Entry 8ITT (X-ray diffraction, 3.03 A resolution); this record covers chain A.

[Chain A]
Protein: Albumin
Source organism: Homo sapiens
UniProt: P02768 (ALBU_HUMAN); residues 3-582 here correspond to UniProt positions 27-606 (UniProt number = residue number + 24)
Sequence (580 residues; row label = number of the first residue in the row):
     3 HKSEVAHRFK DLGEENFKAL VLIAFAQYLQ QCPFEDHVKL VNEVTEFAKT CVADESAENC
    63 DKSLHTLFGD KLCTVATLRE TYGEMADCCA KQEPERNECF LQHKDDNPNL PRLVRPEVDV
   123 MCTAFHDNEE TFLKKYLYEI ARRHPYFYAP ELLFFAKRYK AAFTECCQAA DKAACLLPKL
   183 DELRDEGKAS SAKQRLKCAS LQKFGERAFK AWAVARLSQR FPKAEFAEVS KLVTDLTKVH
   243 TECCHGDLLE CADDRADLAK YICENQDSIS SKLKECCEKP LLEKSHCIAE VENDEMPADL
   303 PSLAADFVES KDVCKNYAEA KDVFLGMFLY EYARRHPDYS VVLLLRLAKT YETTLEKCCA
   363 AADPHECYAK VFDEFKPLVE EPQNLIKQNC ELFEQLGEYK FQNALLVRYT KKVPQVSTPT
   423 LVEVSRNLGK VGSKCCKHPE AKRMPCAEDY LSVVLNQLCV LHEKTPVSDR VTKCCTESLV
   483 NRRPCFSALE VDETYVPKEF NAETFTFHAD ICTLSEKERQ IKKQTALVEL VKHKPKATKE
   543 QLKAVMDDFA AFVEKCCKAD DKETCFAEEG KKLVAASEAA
Unresolved in the structure: 582
Differences from the reference sequence: conflict Glu580 (Gln604 in P02768)
Disulfide bonds: Cys53-Cys62, Cys75-Cys91, Cys90-Cys101, Cys124-Cys169, Cys168-Cys177, Cys200-Cys246, Cys245-Cys253, Cys265-Cys279, Cys278-Cys289, Cys316-Cys361, Cys360-Cys369, Cys392-Cys438, Cys437-Cys448, Cys461-Cys477, Cys476-Cys487, Cys514-Cys559, Cys558-Cys567
Small-molecule neighbours:
  - LPC ([1-myristoyl-glycerol-3-yl]phosphonylcholine), molecule 1: Leu115, Val116, Arg117, Leu135, Lys136, Tyr138, Leu139, Ile142, His146, Phe149, Leu154, Ala158, Lys159, Tyr161, Lys162, Leu185, Arg186, Gly189, Lys190, Ser193
  - LPC, molecule 2: Ser342, Val344, Leu345, Arg348, Pro384, Leu387, Ile388, Asn391, Phe403, Leu407, Arg410, Tyr411, Leu430, Gly434, Met446, Ala449, Glu450, Leu453, Leu457, Leu460, Arg485, Phe488, Ser489
  - LPC, molecule 3: Tyr401, Asn405, Phe507, Phe509, Lys525, Gln526, Ala528, Leu529, Leu532, Val547, Met548, Phe551, Ala552, Ala553, Val555, Glu556, Leu575, Val576, Ser579, Glu580
Curated features (UniProtKB/Swiss-Prot):
  - binding site (Cu cation): His3
  - binding site (Ca(2+)): Glu6, Asp13, Glu244, Asp249, Glu252, Asp255, Asp259
  - binding site (Zn(2+)): His67, His247, Asp249
  - binding site ((4Z,15Z)-bilirubin IXalpha): Lys240
  - site: Lys4 (Not glycated), Lys20 (Not glycated), Lys41 (Not glycated), Lys64 (Not glycated), Lys73 (Not glycated), Lys93 (Not glycated), Lys106 (Not glycated), Lys136 (Not glycated), Lys159 (Not glycated), Lys174 (Not glycated), Lys181 (Not glycated), Lys190 (Not glycated), Lys195 (Not glycated), Lys199 (Aspirin-acetylated lysine), Lys205 (Not glycated), Lys212 (Not glycated), Lys240 (Not glycated), Lys262 (Not glycated), Lys274 (Not glycated), Lys286 (Not glycated) and 18 more in UniProt
  - modified residue: Ser5 (Phosphoserine), Ser58 (Phosphoserine), Ser65 (Phosphoserine), Thr83 (Phosphothreonine), Lys205 (N6-succinyllysine), Ser273 (Phosphoserine), Ser419 (Phosphoserine), Thr420 (Phosphothreonine), Thr422 (Phosphothreonine), Lys436 (N6-succinyllysine), Ser489 (Phosphoserine), Lys519 (N6-succinyllysine), Lys534 (N6-methyllysine), Lys564 (N6-succinyllysine)
  - glycosylation: Lys12 (N-linked (Glc) (glycation) lysine), Lys51 (N-linked (Glc) (glycation) lysine), Lys137 (N-linked (Glc) (glycation) lysine), Lys162 (N-linked (Glc) (glycation) lysine), Lys199 (N-linked (Glc) (glycation) lysine), Lys225 (N-linked (Glc) (glycation) lysine), Lys233 (N-linked (Glc) (glycation) lysine), Lys276 (N-linked (Glc) (glycation) lysine), Lys281 (N-linked (Glc) (glycation) lysine), Lys313 (N-linked (Glc) (glycation) lysine), Lys317 (N-linked (Glc) (glycation) lysine), Asn318 (N-linked (GlcNAc...) asparagine), Lys323 (N-linked (Glc) (glycation) lysine), Lys351 (N-linked (Glc) (glycation) lysine), Lys378 (N-linked (Glc) (glycation) lysine), Lys413 (N-linked (Glc) (glycation) lysine), Lys439 (N-linked (Glc) (glycation) lysine), Lys444 (N-linked (Glc) (glycation) lysine), Asp494 (N-linked (GlcNAc...) asparagine), Lys525 (N-linked (Glc) (glycation) lysine) and 4 more in UniProt

[Summary]
Ligands of chain A: 3 copies of compound LPC. UniProt lists Cu cation-binding residue His3, 7 Ca2+-binding
residues, 3 Zn2+-binding residues and (4Z,15Z)-bilirubin IXalpha-binding residue Lys240.
Chain A is Albumin (Homo sapiens); the structure, Crystal structure of lysophosphatidylcholine in complex with
human serum albumin and myristate, was determined by X-ray diffraction together with 8ITR from the same study.
